Entry 8FDM (X-ray diffraction, 1.91 A resolution); this record covers chains A and D of the 4 polymer chains in the assembly.

# Chain A
Protein: Hemoglobin subunit alpha
Source organism: Homo sapiens
Notes: fragment: Shr_HID2
UniProtKB: P69905 (HBA_HUMAN); residues 1-141 here correspond to UniProt positions 2-142 (UniProt number = residue number + 1)
Sequence (141 residues; numbered 1 to 141; the number before each row is that of its first residue):
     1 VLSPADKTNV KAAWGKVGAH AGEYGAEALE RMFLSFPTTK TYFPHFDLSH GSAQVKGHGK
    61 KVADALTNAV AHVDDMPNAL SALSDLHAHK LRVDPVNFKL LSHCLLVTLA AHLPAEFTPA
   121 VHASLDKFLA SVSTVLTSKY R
Unresolved in the structure: 140-141
Bound ions: heme Fe near His-87 (its only coordinating residue here)
Small-molecule neighbours:
  - heme (HEM): Met-32, Thr-39, Tyr-42, Phe-43, His-45, Phe-46, His-58, Lys-61, Val-62, Ala-65, Leu-66, Leu-83, Leu-86, His-87, Leu-91, Val-93, Asn-97, Phe-98, Leu-101, Leu-105, Val-132, Leu-136
  - toluene (MBN): His-87, Ala-88, Val-93, Asp-94, Pro-95, Phe-98, Thr-137, Lys-139
UniProt features mapped onto this chain:
  - binding site (O2): His-58
  - binding site (heme b): His-87
  - site: Thr-8, Asn-9 (Microbial infection: Cleavage), Lys-11 (Not glycated), Ala-13, Trp-14 (Microbial infection: Cleavage), Tyr-24, Gly-25 (Microbial infection: Cleavage), Leu-29, Glu-30 (Microbial infection: Cleavage), His-45, Phe-46 (Microbial infection: Cleavage), Asp-47, Leu-48 (Microbial infection: Cleavage), Ser-52, Ala-53 (Microbial infection: Cleavage), Val-55, Lys-56 (Microbial infection: Cleavage), Lys-56 (Not glycated), Gly-59, Lys-60 (Microbial infection: Cleavage), Lys-60 (Not glycated), Lys-90 (Not glycated), Leu-91, Arg-92 (Microbial infection: Cleavage), Lys-99 (Not glycated), Leu-106, Val-107 (Microbial infection: Cleavage), Thr-108, Leu-109 (Microbial infection: Cleavage), Val-121, His-122 (Microbial infection: Cleavage), Ser-133, Thr-134 (Microbial infection: Cleavage)
  - modified residue: Ser-3 (Phosphoserine), Lys-7 (N6-succinyllysine), Thr-8 (Phosphothreonine), Lys-11 (N6-succinyllysine), Lys-16 (N6-acetyllysine), Tyr-24 (Phosphotyrosine), Ser-35 (Phosphoserine), Lys-40 (N6-succinyllysine), Ser-49 (Phosphoserine), Ser-102 (Phosphoserine), Thr-108 (Phosphothreonine), Ser-124 (Phosphoserine), Ser-131 (Phosphoserine), Thr-134 (Phosphothreonine), Thr-137 (Phosphothreonine), Ser-138 (Phosphoserine)
  - glycosylation (N-linked (Glc) (glycation) lysine): Lys-7, Lys-16, Lys-40, Lys-61

# Chain D
Protein: Hemoglobin subunit beta
Source organism: Homo sapiens
Notes: fragment: Hb_alpha
UniProtKB: P68871 (HBB_HUMAN); residues 1-146 here correspond to UniProt positions 2-147 (UniProt number = residue number + 1)
Sequence (146 residues; numbered 1 to 146; the number before each row is that of its first residue):
     1 VHLTPEEKSA VTALWGKVNV DEVGGEALGR LLVVYPWTQR FFESFGDLST PDAVMGNPKV
    61 KAHGKKVLGA FSDGLAHLDN LKGTFATLSE LHCDKLHVDP ENFRLLGNVL VCVLAHHFGK
   121 EFTPPVQAAY QKVVAGVANA LAHKYH
Bound ions: heme Fe: His-92 (together with nitrosomethane)
Small-molecule neighbours:
  - heme (HEM): Leu-31, Thr-38, Phe-41, Phe-42, His-63, Lys-66, Val-67, Ala-70, Phe-71, Phe-85, Leu-88, Leu-91, His-92, Leu-96, Val-98, Asn-102, Phe-103, Leu-106, Val-137, Leu-141
  - nitrosomethane (NSM): Leu-28, Phe-42, His-63, Val-67, His-92, Leu-106
UniProt features mapped onto this chain:
  - binding site ((2R)-2,3-bisphosphoglycerate): Val-1, His-2, Lys-82, His-143
  - binding site (heme b): His-63, His-92
  - site: Glu-7, Lys-8 (Microbial infection: Cleavage), Gly-25, Glu-26 (Microbial infection: Cleavage), Gly-29, Arg-30 (Microbial infection: Cleavage), Tyr-35, Pro-36 (Microbial infection: Cleavage), Trp-37, Thr-38 (Microbial infection: Cleavage), Phe-45, Gly-46 (Microbial infection: Cleavage), Asp-52, Ala-53 (Microbial infection: Cleavage), Gly-56, Asn-57 (Microbial infection: Cleavage), Lys-59 (Not glycated), Phe-71, Ser-72 (Microbial infection: Cleavage), Gly-74, Leu-75 (Microbial infection: Cleavage), Lys-82 (Not glycated), Thr-84, Phe-85 (Microbial infection: Cleavage), His-92, Cys-93 (Microbial infection: Cleavage), Lys-95 (Not glycated), Arg-104, Leu-105 (Microbial infection: Cleavage), Leu-110, Val-111 (Microbial infection: Cleavage), Gly-119, Lys-120 (Microbial infection: Cleavage), Phe-122, Thr-123 (Microbial infection: Cleavage), Ala-128, Ala-129 (Microbial infection: Cleavage) and 2 more in UniProt
  - modified residue: Val-1 (N-acetylvaline), Ser-9 (Phosphoserine), Thr-12 (Phosphothreonine), Ser-44 (Phosphoserine), Thr-50 (Phosphothreonine), Lys-59 (N6-acetyllysine), Lys-82 (N6-acetyllysine), Thr-87 (Phosphothreonine), Cys-93 (S-nitrosocysteine), Lys-144 (N6-acetyllysine)
  - glycosylation: Val-1 (N-linked (Glc) (glycation) valine), Lys-8 (N-linked (Glc) (glycation) lysine), Lys-17 (N-linked (Glc) (glycation) lysine), Lys-66 (N-linked (Glc) (glycation) lysine), Lys-120 (N-linked (Glc) (glycation) lysine), Lys-144 (N-linked (Glc) (glycation) lysine)

# How chain A and chain D interact
Contacting residue pairs (14):
  Thr-38(A) with His-97(D); Tyr-145(D), hydrogen bond
  Thr-41(A) with Arg-40(D), hydrogen bond; His-97(D)
  Tyr-42(A) with Arg-40(D)
  Leu-91(A) with Arg-40(D), hydrogen bond (backbone-side chain)
  Arg-92(A) with Pro-36(D); Trp-37(D)
  Asp-94(A) with Trp-37(D); Asp-99(D); Asn-102(D), hydrogen bond
  Pro-95(A) with Trp-37(D)
  Val-96(A) with Asp-99(D); Glu-101(D)
Other interface residues (no listed pair), chain A (10 interface residues in all): Val-93, Asn-97
Other interface residues (no listed pair), chain D (10 interface residues in all): Gln-39, Glu-43

# In short
The chain A/chain D interface involves 10 residues from each chain, with 4 hydrogen bonds. Polar contacts
include Thr-38(A)/Tyr-145(D), Thr-41(A)/Arg-40(D) and Leu-91(A)/Arg-40(D). Chain A binds heme and toluene.
Bound to chain D: heme and nitrosomethane.
Here chain A is Hemoglobin subunit alpha and chain D is Hemoglobin subunit beta, both from Homo sapiens. Entry
8FDM (Human Hemoglobin in Complex with Nitrosomethane) was determined by X-ray diffraction together with 8FDJ,
8FDK, 8FDL and 8FDN from the same study.
